PDB entry 5XMK | electron microscopy, 4.18 A resolution (low resolution: residue-level contacts below are approximate; hydrogen-bond / salt-bridge calls are withheld) | chains F and N of the 14 polymer chains in the assembly

[Chain F]
Protein: Vacuolar protein sorting-associated protein 4
Source organism: Saccharomyces cerevisiae (strain ATCC 204508 / S288c)
UniProtKB: P52917 (VPS4_YEAST); residue numbers follow UniProt; this construct covers 1-437
Sequence (437 residues; each row starts with the number of its first residue):
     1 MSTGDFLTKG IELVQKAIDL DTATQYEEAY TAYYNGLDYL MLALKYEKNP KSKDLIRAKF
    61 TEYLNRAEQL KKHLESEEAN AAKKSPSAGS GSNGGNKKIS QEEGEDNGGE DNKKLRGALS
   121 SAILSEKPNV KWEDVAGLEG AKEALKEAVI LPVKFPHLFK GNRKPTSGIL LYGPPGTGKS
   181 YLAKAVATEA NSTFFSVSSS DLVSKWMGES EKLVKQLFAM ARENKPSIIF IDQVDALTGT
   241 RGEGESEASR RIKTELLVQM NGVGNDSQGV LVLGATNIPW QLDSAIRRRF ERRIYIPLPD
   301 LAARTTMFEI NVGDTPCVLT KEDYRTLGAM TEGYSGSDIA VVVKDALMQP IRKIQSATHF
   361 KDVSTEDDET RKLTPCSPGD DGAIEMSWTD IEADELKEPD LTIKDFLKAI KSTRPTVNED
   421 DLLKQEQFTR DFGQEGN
Not modelled in the structure: 1-118
Construct notes: engineered mutation Gln233 (Glu in P52917)
UniProt features mapped onto this chain:
  - binding site (ATP): Gly173 to Ser180
  - mutagenesis: Leu64 (L64D: Inhibits membrane protein sorting to the vacuole), Lys179 (K179A: No ATP hydrolysis. Missorting of vacuolar proteins), Gln216 (Q216A: Abolishes oligomerization)
Residues lining bound ligands: ATP (adenosine-5'-triphosphate): Asp134, Val135, Ala136, Pro175, Gly176, Thr177, Gly178, Lys179, Ser180, Tyr181, Asp232, Gln233, Asn277, Met307, Gly336, Ser337, Ala340
What the authors report for this chain:
  - mutagenesis - R325A: decreased catalytic activity on Vta1
  - mutagenesis - R325A: unchanged catalytic activity
  - mutagenesis - E233Q: abolished catalytic activity on ATP (citing earlier work)
  - mutagenesis - R289A: decreased binding to ATP
  - mutagenesis - N261A/N265A, R289A: decreased catalytic activity on ATP
  - catalytic residues: Arg289

[Chain N]
Protein: Vacuolar protein sorting-associated protein VTA1
Source organism: Saccharomyces cerevisiae (strain ATCC 204508 / S288c)
UniProtKB: Q06263 (VTA1_YEAST); residues 0-329 here correspond to UniProt positions 1-330 (UniProt number = residue number + 1)
Sequence (330 residues; row label = number of the first residue in the row; numbering starts at 0):
     0 MASNAARVVA TAKDFDKVGL GIIGYYLQLY AVELILSEED RSQEMTALAT ELLDTIEAFK
    60 KEIGGESEAE DSDKSLHVMN TLIHDQEKAK IYMLNFTMSL YNEKLKQLKD GPWDVMLKRS
   120 LWCCIDLFSC ILHLWKENIS ETSTNSLQKR IKYCKIYLSK LAKGEIGSSD EKTLDYADFA
   180 DDSEEIKDED VDHQTSDLEN NNNDKVEGLA PKDQTTSYEP VDEVPEFIDD ADSVNEEEQT
   240 VDKNEDAITK DEQQVVKKEV DLTRPSAPSE PAAAEHKSYT KDELTKIMDR ASKIEQIQKL
   300 AKYAISALNY EDLPTAKDEL TKALDLLNSI
Not modelled in the structure: 0-287
UniProt features mapped onto this chain:
  - region: Ser36 to Glu67 (Interaction with VSP60)
  - modified residue: Ser182 (Phosphoserine), Thr194 (Phosphothreonine), Ser232 (Phosphoserine)

[Chain F / chain N interface]
Residue-residue contacts (21; chain F residue first):
  Lys353(F) - Asn308(N)
  Lys353(F) - Tyr309(N)
  Ser356(F) - Lys301(N)
  Ser356(F) - Asn308(N)
  Ala357(F) - Lys301(N)
  Thr358(F) - Lys298(N)
  Thr358(F) - Lys301(N)
  Thr358(F) - Tyr302(N)
  His359(F) - Tyr302(N)
  Pro375(F) - Tyr309(N)
  Cys376(F) - Ser305(N)
  Cys376(F) - Tyr309(N)
  Ser377(F) - Ala306(N)
  Ser377(F) - Tyr309(N)
  Ser377(F) - Asp311(N)
  Pro378(F) - Tyr302(N)
  Pro378(F) - Ala306(N)
  Pro378(F) - Thr314(N)
  Gly379(F) - Asp311(N)
  Gly379(F) - Thr314(N)
  Glu385(F) - Tyr302(N)
Other interface residues (no listed pair), chain F (13 interface residues in all): Pro399, Lys404
Other interface residues (no listed pair), chain N (11 interface residues in all): Glu310, Glu318

[Summary]
Chain F and chain N form an interface of 13 and 11 residues respectively. Ligands of chain F: ATP. UniProt
lists 8 ATP-binding residues and 3 mutagenesis sites on chain F. From the paper: the catalytic residue
Arg289(F); N261A/N265A and R289A of chain F reduce catalytic activity on ATP; 4 substitutions were tested in
all.
Chain F is Vacuolar protein sorting-associated protein 4 and chain N is Vacuolar protein sorting-associated
protein VTA1, both from Saccharomyces cerevisiae (strain ATCC 204508 / S288c); the structure, Cryo-EM
structure of the ATP-bound Vps4 mutant-E233Q complex with Vta1 (masked), was determined by electron microscopy
together with 5XMI from the same study.
